6S7O - chains A and E of the 8 polymer chains in the assembly; structure by electron microscopy, 3.50 A resolution.

[Chain A]
Molecule: Dolichyl-diphosphooligosaccharide--protein glycosyltransferase subunit STT3A
Organism: Homo sapiens
Notes: EC 2.4.99.18
UniProt: P46977 (STT3A_HUMAN); numbering as in UniProt (aligned over 1-705)
Chain sequence (705 residues; numbered 1 to 705; the number before each row is that of its first residue):
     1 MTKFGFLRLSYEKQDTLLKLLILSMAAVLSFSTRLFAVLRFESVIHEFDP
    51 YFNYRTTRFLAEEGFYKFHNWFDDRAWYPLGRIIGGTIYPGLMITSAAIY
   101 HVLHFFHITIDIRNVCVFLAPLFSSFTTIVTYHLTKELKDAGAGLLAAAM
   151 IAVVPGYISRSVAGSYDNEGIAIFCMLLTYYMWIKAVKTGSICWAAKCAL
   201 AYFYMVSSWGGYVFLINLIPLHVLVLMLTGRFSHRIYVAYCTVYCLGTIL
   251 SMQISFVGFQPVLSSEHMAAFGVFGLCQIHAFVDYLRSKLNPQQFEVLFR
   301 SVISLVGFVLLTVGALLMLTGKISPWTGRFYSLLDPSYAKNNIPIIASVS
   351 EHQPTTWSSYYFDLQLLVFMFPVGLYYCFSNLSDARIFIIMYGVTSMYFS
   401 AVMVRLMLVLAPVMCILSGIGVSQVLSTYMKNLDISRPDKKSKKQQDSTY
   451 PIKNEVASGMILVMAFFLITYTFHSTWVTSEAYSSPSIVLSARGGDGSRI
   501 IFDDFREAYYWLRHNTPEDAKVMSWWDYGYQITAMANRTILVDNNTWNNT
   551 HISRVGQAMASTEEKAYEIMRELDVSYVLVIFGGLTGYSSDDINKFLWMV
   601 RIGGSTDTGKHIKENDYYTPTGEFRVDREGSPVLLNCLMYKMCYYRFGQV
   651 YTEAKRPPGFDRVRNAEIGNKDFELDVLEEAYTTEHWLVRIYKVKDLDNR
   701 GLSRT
Unresolved in the structure: 1-6, 300-321, 438-452, 493-498
Covalent attachments: glycan linked to Asn548
Small-molecule neighbours:
  - EGY ((4R,7R)-4-hydroxy-N,N,N-trimethyl-4,9-dioxo-7-[(undecanoyloxy)methyl]-3,5,8-trioxa-4lambda~5~-phosphadocosan-1-aminium), molecule 1: Lys19, Leu20, Leu23, Ser24, Ala27, Val28, Ile129, Tyr132, His133, Lys136
  - EGY, molecule 2: Phe31, Leu35, Val38, Ser43, Ile99, Leu103, Ile110, Arg113, Asn114, Phe118, Leu122
  - EGY, molecule 3: Phe65, Tyr66, His69, Pro90, Ile94, Thr95, Ala98, Phe203, Tyr204, Ser207, Gln253, Ile254
  - EGY, molecule 4: Ile108, Phe126, Ile129
  - EGY, molecule 5: Leu221, Leu224, Val225, Leu228, Thr229, Arg231, Phe379, Leu382, Ile387, Met391, Val394, Thr395, Tyr398
  - KZB ((2S,3R,4R,5S,6S)-2-(hydroxymethyl)-6-[(1S,2R,3R,4R,5'S,6S,7R,8S,9R,12R,13R,15S,16S,18R)-5',7,9,13-tetramethyl-3,15-bis(oxidanyl)spiro[5-oxapentacyclo[10.8.0.02,9.04,8.013,18]icosane-6,2'-oxane]-16-yl]oxy-oxane-3,4,5-triol), molecule 1: His101, Val102, Phe105, Phe106
  - KZB, molecule 2: Phe126, Ile129, Val130, His133, Phe174, Tyr181, Met182, Lys185, Trp194
  - KZB, molecule 3: Tyr244, Thr248, Val262, Phe271
  - KZE ([(3R,6Z,10Z,14Z,18Z)-3,7,11,15,19,23-hexamethyltetracosa-6,10,14,18,22-pentaenyl] dihydrogen phosphate): Trp209, Gly210, Gly211, Phe214, Asn217, Leu221, Trp326, Arg329, Phe330, Leu333, Leu334, Thr395, Phe399, Arg405, Leu406
UniProt features mapped onto this chain:
  - region: Trp525 to Asp527 (Interacts with target acceptor peptide in protein substrate)
  - motif: Glu47 to Asp49 (DXD motif 1), Asp167 to Glu169 (DXD motif 2), Ser348 to Glu351 (SVSE motif), Trp525 to Gly529 (WWDYG motif), Asp592 to Met599 (DK motif)
  - binding site (Mn(2+)): Asp49, Asp167, Glu169
  - binding site (dolichyl diphosphooligosaccharide): Arg405, Tyr530
  - site: Asp49 (Interacts with target acceptor peptide in protein substrate), Arg160 (Important for catalytic activity), Glu351 (Interacts with target acceptor peptide in protein substrate), Lys595 (Interacts with target acceptor peptide in protein substrate)
  - glycosylation (N-linked (GlcNAc...) asparagine): Asn537, Asn544, Asn548 (high mannose)
  - natural variant: His46 (H46R: In CDG1WAD loss of function, when tested in a heterologous system), Arg160 (R160Q: In CDG1WAD loss of function, when tested in a heterologous system), Arg329 (R329C: In CDG1WAD; uncertain significance), Arg405 (R405C: In CDG1WAD loss of function, when tested in a heterologous system; R405H: In CDG1WAD), Tyr530 (Y530S: In CDG1WAD; uncertain significance), Thr546 (T546I: In CDG1WAD; uncertain significance), Val626 (V626A: In CDG1WAR)
  - mutagenesis: Trp209 (W209F: In LLO mutant; abolished oligosaccharyl transferase activity due to defects in binding lipid-linked oligosaccharide; when associated with A-405 and A-530), Phe256 (F256P: Confers resistance to inhibitor N-glycosylation inhibitor NGI-1), Gln260 (Q260R: Confers resistance to inhibitor N-glycosylation inhibitor NGI-1), Glu266 (E266K: Confers resistance to inhibitor N-glycosylation inhibitor NGI-1), Tyr331 (Y331H: Confers resistance to inhibitor N-glycosylation inhibitor NGI-1), Arg405 (R405A: In LLO mutant; abolished oligosaccharyl transferase activity due to defects in binding lipid-linked oligosaccharide; when associated with F-209 and A-530), Trp525 to Asp527 (Impaired ability to prevent hyperglycosylation of target proteins), Tyr530 (Y530A: In LLO mutant; abolished oligosaccharyl transferase activity due to defects in binding lipid-linked oligosaccharide; when associated with F-209 and A-405)
What the authors report for this chain:
  - post-translational modification sites: Asn537, Asn548

[Chain E]
Molecule: Dolichyl-diphosphooligosaccharide--protein glycosyltransferase subunit 1
Organism: Homo sapiens
UniProt: P04843 (RPN1_HUMAN); residue numbers follow UniProt; this construct covers 1-607
Chain sequence (607 residues; numbered 1 to 607; the number before each row is that of its first residue):
     1 MEAPAAGLFLLLLLGTWAPAPGSASSEAPPLINEDVKRTVDLSSHLAKVT
    51 AEVVLAHLGGGSTSRATSFLLALEPELEARLAHLGVQVKGEDEEENNLEV
   101 RETKIKGKSGRFFTVKLPVALDPGAKISVIVETVYTHVLHPYPTQITQSE
   151 KQFVVFEGNHYFYSPYPTKTQTMRVKLASRNVESYTKLGNPTRSEDLLDY
   201 GPFRDVPAYSQDTFKVHYENNSPFLTITSMTRVIEVSHWGNIAVEENVDL
   251 KHTGAVLKGPFSRYDYQRQPDSGISSIRSFKTILPAAAQDVYYRDEIGNV
   301 STSHLLILDDSVEMEIRPRFPLFGGWKTHYIVGYNLPSYEYLYNLGDQYA
   351 LKMRFVDHVFDEQVIDSLTVKIILPEGAKNIEIDSPYEISRAPDELHYTY
   401 LDTFGRPVIVAYKKNLVEQHIQDIVVHYTFNKVLMLQEPLLVVAAFYILF
   451 FTVIIYVRLDFSITKDPAAEARMKVACITEQVLTLVNKRIGLYRHFDETV
   501 NRYKQSRDISTLNSGKKSLETEHKALTSEIALLQSRLKTEGSDLCDRVSE
   551 MQKLDAQVKELVLKSAVEAERLVAGKLKKDTYIENEKLISGKRQELVTKI
   601 DHILDAL
Unresolved in the structure: 1-28, 103-108, 595-607
Covalent attachments: glycan linked to Asn299
Bound ions: Mg2+ near Glu438 (its only coordinating residue here)
Small-molecule neighbours:
  - EGY ((4R,7R)-4-hydroxy-N,N,N-trimethyl-4,9-dioxo-7-[(undecanoyloxy)methyl]-3,5,8-trioxa-4lambda~5~-phosphadocosan-1-aminium), molecule 1: Leu449, Tyr456, Val457
  - EGY, molecule 2: Phe461, Ser462, Ile463, Thr464
  - KZB ((2S,3R,4R,5S,6S)-2-(hydroxymethyl)-6-[(1S,2R,3R,4R,5'S,6S,7R,8S,9R,12R,13R,15S,16S,18R)-5',7,9,13-tetramethyl-3,15-bis(oxidanyl)spiro[5-oxapentacyclo[10.8.0.02,9.04,8.013,18]icosane-6,2'-oxane]-16-yl]oxy-oxane-3,4,5-triol), molecule 1: Thr403, Phe404, Leu434, Gln437, Leu440, Leu441
  - KZB, molecule 2: Thr403, Leu441, Ala444, Ala445, Ile448
UniProt features mapped onto this chain:
  - modified residue (N6-acetyllysine): Lys187, Lys538
  - glycosylation: Asn299 (N-linked (GlcNAc...) asparagine)
  - cross-link: Lys538 (Glycyl lysine isopeptide (Lys-Gly) (interchain with G-Cter in SUMO2))
What the authors report for this chain:
  - post-translational modification sites: Asn299

[Interface between chain A and chain E]
Residue-residue contacts (45; chain A residue first):
  Glu42(A) - Asn299(E)
  His107(A) - Tyr398(E)
  His107(A) - Thr399(E)
  His107(A) - Tyr400(E)
  His107(A) - Asp402(E)  hydrogen bond (side chain-backbone)
  Ile108(A) - Tyr400(E)  hydrophobic
  Thr109(A) - Tyr398(E)
  Thr109(A) - Tyr400(E)  hydrogen bond (backbone-side chain)
  Arg113(A) - Arg294(E)
  Asp503(A) - Arg319(E)  salt bridge
  Arg506(A) - Asn299(E)
  Arg506(A) - Arg319(E)
  Glu507(A) - Arg319(E)
  Tyr510(A) - Asp295(E)
  Tyr510(A) - Glu296(E)
  Tyr510(A) - Arg319(E)
  Tyr510(A) - His329(E)  hydrogen bond (side chain-backbone)
  Trp511(A) - Phe320(E)  hydrophobic
  Trp511(A) - Trp326(E)
  Arg513(A) - Glu296(E)  salt bridge
  His514(A) - Lys327(E)
  His514(A) - His329(E)
  Asn515(A) - Phe320(E)
  Asn515(A) - Gly325(E)
  Asn515(A) - Trp326(E)  hydrogen bond (side chain-backbone)
  Met535(A) - Ile297(E)  hydrophobic
  Arg646(A) - Tyr264(E)
  Arg646(A) - Asp265(E)  salt bridge
  Gln649(A) - Tyr264(E)
  Gln649(A) - Arg268(E)
  Val650(A) - Tyr264(E)  hydrophobic
  Tyr651(A) - Arg268(E)
  Glu680(A) - Pro260(E)
  Glu680(A) - Phe261(E)  hydrogen bond (backbone-backbone)
  Glu680(A) - Ser262(E)
  Ala681(A) - Phe261(E)
  Tyr682(A) - Phe261(E)  hydrophobic
  Tyr682(A) - Arg263(E)
  Tyr682(A) - Phe320(E)
  Thr683(A) - Arg263(E)
  Thr684(A) - Arg263(E)
  Glu685(A) - Arg263(E)
  Glu685(A) - Gln267(E)
  Trp687(A) - Arg263(E)
  Trp687(A) - Tyr264(E)  hydrophobic
Other interface residues (no listed pair), chain A (28 interface residues in all): Ile501, Ala534, Glu679
Other interface residues (no listed pair), chain E (27 interface residues in all): Ser301, Arg317, Pro321, Leu401

[In short]
The interface between chain A and chain E involves 28 residues on one side and 27 on the other; the contacts
include 5 hydrogen bonds and 3 salt bridges. Polar contacts include Asp503(A)-Arg319(E), Arg513(A)-Glu296(E)
and Arg646(A)-Asp265(E). One compound EGY molecule is bound between chain A and chain E. The paper reports
modification sites Asn537(A), Asn548(A) and Asn299(E).
Chain A is Dolichyl-diphosphooligosaccharide--protein glycosyltransferase subunit STT3A and chain E is
Dolichyl-diphosphooligosaccharide--protein glycosyltransferase subunit 1, both from Homo sapiens; the
structure, Cryo-EM structure of human oligosaccharyltransferase complex OST-A, was determined by electron
microscopy, deposited together with 6S7T.
